Entry 1Z56 (X-ray diffraction, 3.92 A resolution); this record covers chains A and B of the 11 polymer chains in the assembly.

[Chain A (and B)]
Protein: Ligase interacting factor 1
From: Saccharomyces cerevisiae
Notes: chain B of this document is another copy of the same molecule, construct and numbering; everything in this record applies to it too
UniProt: P53150 (LIF1_YEAST); numbering as in UniProt (aligned over 1-246)
Chain sequence (246 residues; each row starts with the number of its first residue):
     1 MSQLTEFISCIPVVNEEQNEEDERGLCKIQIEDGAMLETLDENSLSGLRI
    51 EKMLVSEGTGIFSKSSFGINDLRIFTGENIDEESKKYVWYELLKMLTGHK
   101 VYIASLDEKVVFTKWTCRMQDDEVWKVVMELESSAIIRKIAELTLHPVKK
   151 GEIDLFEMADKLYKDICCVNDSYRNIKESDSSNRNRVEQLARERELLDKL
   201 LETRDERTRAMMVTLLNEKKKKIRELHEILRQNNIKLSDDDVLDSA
Disordered / not traced: 1-158, 236-246 (chain B: 1-155, 232-246)

[How chain A and chain B interact]
Contacting residue pairs (41; chain A residue first):
  Leu162(A) - Leu162(B)  hydrophobic
  Leu162(A) - Tyr163(B)  hydrophobic
  Tyr163(A) - Leu162(B)
  Cys168(A) - Val169(B)  hydrophobic
  Asp171(A) - Tyr173(B)  hydrogen bond
  Ser172(A) - Tyr173(B)
  Asn175(A) - Tyr173(B)  hydrogen bond
  Asn175(A) - Ile176(B)
  Ile176(A) - Ser172(B)
  Ile176(A) - Asn175(B)
  Ile176(A) - Ile176(B)  hydrophobic
  Ser179(A) - Ile176(B)
  Ser179(A) - Ser179(B)  hydrogen bond (side chain-backbone)
  Ser179(A) - Asp180(B)  hydrogen bond (side chain-backbone)
  Ser179(A) - Asn183(B)
  Asp180(A) - Asn175(B)
  Asp180(A) - Ser179(B)  hydrogen bond
  Asp180(A) - Asn183(B)  hydrogen bond
  Asn183(A) - Asn183(B)
  Asn183(A) - Arg184(B)
  Arg186(A) - Val187(B)
  Val187(A) - Asn183(B)
  Val187(A) - Arg186(B)
  Val187(A) - Val187(B)  hydrophobic
  Ala191(A) - Leu190(B)  hydrophobic
  Arg194(A) - Arg194(B)
  Leu201(A) - Glu202(B)
  Asp205(A) - Asp205(B)
  Met212(A) - Thr208(B)
  Met212(A) - Met212(B)  hydrophobic
  Leu216(A) - Met212(B)  hydrophobic
  Lys219(A) - Leu216(B)
  Lys219(A) - Lys220(B)
  Ile223(A) - Lys219(B)
  Ile223(A) - Lys222(B)
  Ile223(A) - Ile223(B)  hydrophobic
  Leu226(A) - Leu226(B)  hydrophobic
  Leu226(A) - His227(B)
  His227(A) - Leu226(B)
  Leu230(A) - Ile229(B)  hydrophobic
  Leu230(A) - Leu230(B)  hydrophobic
Also at the interface, not in a pair above, chain A (28 interface residues in all): Val169, Glu178, Leu197, Leu215, Lys222
Also at the interface, not in a pair above, chain B (29 interface residues in all): Asp198

[In short]
28 residues of chain A and 29 residues of chain B are in contact; the contacts include 6 hydrogen bonds. Polar
contacts include Asp171(A)-Tyr173(B), Asn175(A)-Tyr173(B) and Ser179(A)-Ser179(B).
Both chains are Ligase interacting factor 1 (Saccharomyces cerevisiae). Entry 1Z56 (Co-Crystal Structure of
Lif1p-Lig4p) was determined by X-ray diffraction.
